PDB entry 6I3M | electron microscopy, 3.93 A resolution | chains E and H of the 16 polymer chains in the assembly

[Chain E]
Molecule: Translation initiation factor eIF-2B subunit beta
Source organism: Saccharomyces cerevisiae S288C
UniProt: P32502 (EI2BB_YEAST); numbering as in UniProt (aligned over 1-381)
Sequence (381 residues; each row starts with the number of its first residue):
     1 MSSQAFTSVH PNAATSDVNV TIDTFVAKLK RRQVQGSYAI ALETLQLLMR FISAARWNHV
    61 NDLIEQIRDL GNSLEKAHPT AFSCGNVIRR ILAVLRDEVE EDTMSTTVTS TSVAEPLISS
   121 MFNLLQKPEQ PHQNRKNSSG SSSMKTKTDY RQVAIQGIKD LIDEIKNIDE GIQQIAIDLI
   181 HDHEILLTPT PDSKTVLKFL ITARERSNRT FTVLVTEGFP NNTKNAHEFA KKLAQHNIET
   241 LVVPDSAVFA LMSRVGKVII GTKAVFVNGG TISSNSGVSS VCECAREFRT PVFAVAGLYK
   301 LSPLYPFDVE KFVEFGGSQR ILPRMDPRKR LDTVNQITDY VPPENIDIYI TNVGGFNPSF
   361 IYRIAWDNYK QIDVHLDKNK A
Not modelled in the structure: 1-15, 130-141

[Chain H]
Molecule: Translation initiation factor eIF-2B subunit epsilon
Source organism: Saccharomyces cerevisiae S288C
UniProt: P32501 (EI2BE_YEAST); residues 1-712 here = UniProt positions 1-712
Sequence (712 residues; row label = number of the first residue in the row):
     1 MAGKKGQKKS GLGNHGKNSD MDVEDRLQAV VLTDSYETRF MPLTAVKPRC LLPLANVPLI
    61 EYTLEFLAKA GVHEVFLICS SHANQINDYI ENSKWNLPWS PFKITTIMSP EARCTGDVMR
   121 DLDNRGIITG DFILVSGDVL TNIDFSKMLE FHKKMHLQDK DHISTMCLSK ASTYPKTRTI
   181 EPAAFVLDKS TSRCIYYQDL PLPSSREKTS IQIDPELLDN VDEFVIRNDL IDCRIDICTS
   241 HVPLIFQENF DYQSLRTDFV KGVISSDILG KHIYAYLTDE YAVRVESWQT YDTISQDFLG
   301 RWCYPLVLDS NIQDDQTYSY ESRHIYKEKD VVLAQSCKIG KCTAIGSGTK IGEGTKIENS
   361 VIGRNCQIGE NIRIKNSFIW DDCIIGNNSI IDHSLIASNA TLGSNVRLND GCIIGFNVKI
   421 DDNMDLDRNT KISASPLKNA GSRMYDNESN EQFDQDLDDQ TLAVSIVGDK GVGYIYESEV
   481 SDDEDSSTEA CKEINTLSNQ LDELYLSDDS ISSATKKTKK RRTMSVNSIY TDREEIDSEF
   541 EDEDFEKEGI ATVERAMENN HDLDTALLEL NTLRMSMNVT YHEVRIATIT ALLRRVYHFI
   601 ATQTLGPKDA VVKVFNQWGL LFKRQAFDEE EYIDLMNIIM EKIVEQSFDK PDLILFSALV
   661 SLYDNDIIEE DVIYKWWDNV STDPRYDEVK KLTVKWVEWL QNADEESSSE EE
Not modelled in the structure: 1-23, 434-712
Curated features (UniProtKB/Swiss-Prot):
  - modified residue (Phosphoserine): Ser478, Ser481, Ser507, Ser525, Ser538, Ser707
  - mutagenesis: Thr552 (T552I: Reduced exchange activity), Glu569 (E569A: Lethal), Ser576 (S576N: Reduced exchange activity), Leu655 to Trp677 (Abolishes binding to SUI3), Trp696 to Glu706 (Abolishes binding to SUI3; probably impairs the conversion of eIF-2-GDP to eIF-2-GTP)

[Interface between chain E and chain H]
Contacting residue pairs - 33 pairs, chain E then chain H:
  Val20(E) - Trp99(H)  hydrophobic
  Asp23(E) - Trp99(H)
  Ala27(E) - Lys69(H)
  Lys30(E) - Asn311(H)
  Lys30(E) - Ile312(H)
  Arg31(E) - Lys69(H)
  Arg31(E) - Ile312(H)
  Gln33(E) - Lys69(H)  hydrogen bond
  Phe315(E) - Tyr320(H)  hydrophobic
  Gly316(E) - Arg301(H)
  Gly317(E) - Arg301(H)
  Gly317(E) - Tyr304(H)
  Ser318(E) - Arg301(H)  hydrogen bond (backbone-backbone)
  Ser318(E) - Trp302(H)
  Gln319(E) - Arg301(H)
  Gln319(E) - Trp302(H)  hydrogen bond (side chain-backbone)
  Arg320(E) - Tyr304(H)
  Leu322(E) - Trp302(H)  hydrophobic
  Arg324(E) - Thr173(H)
  Met325(E) - Thr173(H)
  Met325(E) - Trp302(H)  hydrophobic
  Asp326(E) - Trp302(H)
  Pro327(E) - Thr173(H)
  Pro327(E) - Tyr174(H)  hydrophobic
  Arg328(E) - Thr177(H)  hydrogen bond (side chain-backbone)
  Arg328(E) - Thr293(H)
  Arg330(E) - Gln296(H)  hydrogen bond (side chain-backbone)
  Arg330(E) - Asp297(H)  salt bridge
  Arg330(E) - Trp302(H)
  Asp332(E) - His324(H)  salt bridge
  Asp332(E) - Lys341(H)
  Asp332(E) - Cys342(H)  hydrogen bond
  Thr333(E) - His324(H)  hydrogen bond (backbone-side chain)
Other interface residues (no listed pair), chain E (27 interface residues in all): Arg32, Ala77, Glu310, Glu314, Leu331, Val334
Other interface residues (no listed pair), chain H (25 interface residues in all): Glu65, Tyr281, Gln289, Gly300, Cys303, Ser310, Glu321, Ser322

[Summary]
Chain E and chain H form an interface of 27 and 25 residues respectively; the contacts include 7 hydrogen
bonds and 2 salt bridges. Polar contacts include Arg330(E)-Asp297(H), Asp332(E)-His324(H) and
Gln33(E)-Lys69(H). Curated annotation (UniProt) lists 14 mutagenesis sites on chain H.
Chain E is Translation initiation factor eIF-2B subunit beta and chain H is Translation initiation factor
eIF-2B subunit epsilon, both from Saccharomyces cerevisiae S288C; the structure, eIF2B:eIF2 complex,
phosphorylated on eIF2 alpha serine 52, was determined by electron microscopy together with 6I7T from the same
study.
